Entry 5UHA (X-ray diffraction, 3.91 A resolution); this record covers chains D and E of the 8 polymer chains in the assembly.

Chain D:
Molecule: DNA-directed RNA polymerase subunit beta'
Organism: Mycobacterium tuberculosis (strain ATCC 25618 / H37Rv)
Notes: EC 2.7.7.6
Reference sequence: P9WGY7 (RPOC_MYCTU); residue numbers follow UniProt; this construct covers 1-1316
Amino-acid sequence (1316 residues; row label = number of the first residue in the row):
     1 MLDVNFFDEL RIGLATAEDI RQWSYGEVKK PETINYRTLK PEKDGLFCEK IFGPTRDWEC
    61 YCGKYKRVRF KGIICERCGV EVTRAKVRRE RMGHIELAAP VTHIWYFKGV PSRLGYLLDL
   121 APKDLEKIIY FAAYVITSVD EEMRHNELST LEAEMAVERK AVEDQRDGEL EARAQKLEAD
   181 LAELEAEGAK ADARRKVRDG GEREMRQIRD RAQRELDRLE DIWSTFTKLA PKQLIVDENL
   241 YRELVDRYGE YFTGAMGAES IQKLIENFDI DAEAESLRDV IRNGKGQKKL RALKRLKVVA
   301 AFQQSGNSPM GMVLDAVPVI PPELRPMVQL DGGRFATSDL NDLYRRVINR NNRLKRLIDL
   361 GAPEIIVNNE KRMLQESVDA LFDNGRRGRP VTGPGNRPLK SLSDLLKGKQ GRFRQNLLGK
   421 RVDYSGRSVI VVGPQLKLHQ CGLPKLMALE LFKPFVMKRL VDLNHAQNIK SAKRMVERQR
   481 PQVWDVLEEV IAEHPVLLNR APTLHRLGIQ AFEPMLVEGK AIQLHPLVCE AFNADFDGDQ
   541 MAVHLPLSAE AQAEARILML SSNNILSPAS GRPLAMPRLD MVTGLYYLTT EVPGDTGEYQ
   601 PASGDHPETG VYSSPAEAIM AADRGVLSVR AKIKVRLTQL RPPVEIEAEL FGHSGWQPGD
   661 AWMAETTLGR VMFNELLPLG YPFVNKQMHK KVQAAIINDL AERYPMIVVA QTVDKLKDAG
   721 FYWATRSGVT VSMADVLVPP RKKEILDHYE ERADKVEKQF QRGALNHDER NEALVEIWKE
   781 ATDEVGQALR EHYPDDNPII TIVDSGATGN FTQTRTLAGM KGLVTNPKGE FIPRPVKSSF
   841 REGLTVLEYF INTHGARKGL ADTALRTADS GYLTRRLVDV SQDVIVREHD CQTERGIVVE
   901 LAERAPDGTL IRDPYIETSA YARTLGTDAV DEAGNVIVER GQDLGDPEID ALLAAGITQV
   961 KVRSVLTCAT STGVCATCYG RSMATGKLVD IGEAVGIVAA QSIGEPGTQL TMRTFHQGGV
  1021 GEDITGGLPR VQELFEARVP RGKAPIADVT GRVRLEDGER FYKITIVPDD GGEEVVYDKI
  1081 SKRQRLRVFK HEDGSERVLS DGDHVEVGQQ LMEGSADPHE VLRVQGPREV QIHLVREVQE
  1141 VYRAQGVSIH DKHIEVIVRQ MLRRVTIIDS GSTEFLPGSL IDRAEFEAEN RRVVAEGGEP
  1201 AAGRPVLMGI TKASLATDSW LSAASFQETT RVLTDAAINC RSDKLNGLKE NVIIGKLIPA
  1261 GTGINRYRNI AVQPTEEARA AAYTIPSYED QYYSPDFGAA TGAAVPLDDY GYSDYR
Unresolved in the structure: 1-2, 1012-1025, 1282-1316
UniProt features mapped onto this chain:
  - binding site (Zn(2+)): Cys60, Cys62, Cys75, Cys78, Cys891, Cys968, Cys975, Cys978
  - binding site (Mg(2+)): Asp535, Asp537, Asp539
Metal / ion sites: Zn2+ site 1: Cys60, Cys62, Cys75, Cys78; Mg2+: Asp535, Asp537, Asp539; Zn2+ site 2: Cys891, Cys968, Cys975, Cys978

Chain E:
Molecule: DNA-directed RNA polymerase subunit omega
Organism: Mycobacterium tuberculosis (strain ATCC 25618 / H37Rv)
Notes: EC 2.7.7.6
Reference sequence: P9WGY5 (RPOZ_MYCTU); numbering as in UniProt (aligned over 1-110)
Amino-acid sequence (110 residues; each row starts with the number of its first residue):
     1 MSISQSDASL AAVPAVDQFD PSSGASGGYD TPLGITNPPI DELLDRVSSK YALVIYAAKR
    61 ARQINDYYNQ LGEGILEYVG PLVEPGLQEK PLSIALREIH ADLLEHTEGE
Unresolved in the structure: 1-27, 109-110

Chain D / chain E interface:
Contacting residue pairs (73):
  His439(D) with Leu33(E); Ile35(E); Thr36(E)
  Gln440(D) with Leu33(E)
  Arg459(D) with Gln88(E)
  Glu489(D) with Gln88(E), hydrogen bond; Lys90(E)
  Val490(D) with Lys90(E)
  Ala492(D) with Lys90(E)
  Glu493(D) with Gly34(E); Ser93(E), hydrogen bond
  Glu513(D) with Ile35(E)
  Ala549(D) with Ala58(E); Arg62(E)
  Glu550(D) with Ala58(E); Arg62(E), salt bridge
  Gln552(D) with Leu92(E)
  Ala553(D) with Val54(E), hydrophobic; Leu92(E)
  Glu554(D) with Val54(E)
  Arg556(D) with Ile35(E), hydrogen bond (side chain-backbone); Asn37(E); Leu92(E); Leu96(E)
  Ile557(D) with Ile40(E); Lys50(E); Leu53(E), hydrophobic; Val54(E), hydrophobic
  Asn563(D) with Ile40(E)
  Pro705(D) with Asp41(E)
  Met706(D) with Asp41(E), hydrogen bond (backbone-side chain); Lys50(E)
  Ile707(D) with Pro32(E), hydrophobic; Thr36(E); Pro39(E), hydrophobic; Asp41(E), hydrogen bond (backbone-side chain)
  Gln711(D) with Tyr29(E); Asp30(E)
  Lys715(D) with Asp30(E), salt bridge
  Asp990(D) with Ser49(E); Lys50(E), hydrogen bond (side chain-backbone); Tyr51(E)
  Glu993(D) with Tyr51(E), hydrogen bond
  Gly1261(D) with Tyr51(E)
  Thr1262(D) with Tyr51(E)
  Arg1266(D) with Glu108(E)
  Tyr1267(D) with Ser49(E), hydrogen bond; Tyr51(E), hydrophobic; Ile55(E)
  Arg1268(D) with Ile55(E); Lys59(E), hydrogen bond (backbone-side chain)
  Asn1269(D) with Glu108(E)
  Ile1270(D) with Ala52(E); Lys59(E), hydrogen bond (backbone-side chain); His106(E); Thr107(E); Glu108(E)
  Ala1271(D) with Glu105(E); Thr107(E), hydrogen bond (backbone-backbone)
  Val1272(D) with Tyr56(E); Gln63(E); Glu105(E)
  Gln1273(D) with Leu104(E); Glu105(E), hydrogen bond (backbone-backbone)
  Pro1274(D) with Leu103(E); Glu105(E)
  Thr1275(D) with Asp102(E); Leu103(E), hydrogen bond (backbone-backbone); Leu104(E); Glu105(E)
  Glu1276(D) with Glu105(E)
  Ala1278(D) with Leu82(E), hydrophobic; Leu103(E)
Other interface residues (no listed pair), chain D (44 interface residues in all): Lys437, Pro495, Leu558, Leu560, Val708, Thr985, Lys987
Other interface residues (no listed pair), chain E (40 interface residues in all): Gly28, Leu44, Arg60, Val79

Summary:
Chain D and chain E form an interface of 44 and 40 residues respectively; the contacts include 13 hydrogen
bonds and 2 salt bridges. Among the polar pairs are Glu550(D)-Arg62(E), Lys715(D)-Asp30(E) and
Glu489(D)-Gln88(E). From UniProt: 8 Zn2+-binding residues and 3 Mg2+-binding residues on chain D.
Here chain D is DNA-directed RNA polymerase subunit beta' and chain E is DNA-directed RNA polymerase subunit
omega, both from Mycobacterium tuberculosis (strain ATCC 25618 / H37Rv). Entry 5UHA (Crystal structure of
Mycobacterium tuberculosis transcription initiation complex) was determined by X-ray diffraction (same
publication as 5UH5, 5UH6, 5UH8, 5UH9, 5UHB, 5UHC and 4 further entries).
